Entry 9KFE (X-ray diffraction, 2.81 A resolution); this record covers chain A.

[Chain A]
Molecule: Mitofusin FZO1, Fzo1
Source organism: Saccharomyces cerevisiae
Notes: EC 3.6.5.-
Reference sequence: P38297 (FZO1_YEAST); the construct has insertions or renumbered stretches relative to UniProt, so the offset changes along the chain: 83-138 = UniProt 83-138; 155-489 = UniProt 155-489; 802-805 = UniProt 490-493; 815-855 = UniProt 815-855
Chain sequence (480 residues; row label = number of the first residue in the row; note: 320 numbers in that range are skipped by the numbering (no residue carries them; nothing is unmodelled there)):
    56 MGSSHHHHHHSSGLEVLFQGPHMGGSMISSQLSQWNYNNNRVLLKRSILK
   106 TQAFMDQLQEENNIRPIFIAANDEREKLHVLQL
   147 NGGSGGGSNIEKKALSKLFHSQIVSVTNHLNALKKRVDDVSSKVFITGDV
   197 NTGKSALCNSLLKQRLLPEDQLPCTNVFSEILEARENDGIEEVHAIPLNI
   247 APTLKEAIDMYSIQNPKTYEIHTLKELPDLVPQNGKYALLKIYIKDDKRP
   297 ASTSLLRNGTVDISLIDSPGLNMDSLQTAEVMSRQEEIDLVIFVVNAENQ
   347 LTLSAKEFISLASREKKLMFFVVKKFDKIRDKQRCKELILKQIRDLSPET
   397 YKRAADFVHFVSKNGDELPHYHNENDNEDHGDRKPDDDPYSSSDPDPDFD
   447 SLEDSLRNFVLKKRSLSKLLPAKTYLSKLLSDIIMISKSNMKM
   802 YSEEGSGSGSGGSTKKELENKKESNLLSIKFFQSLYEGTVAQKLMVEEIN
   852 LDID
Disordered / not traced: 56-83, 125-130, 147-158, 293-294, 415-433, 802-825, 855
Construct notes: initiating methionine (56); expression tag (57-82); linker (806-814)
UniProt features mapped onto this chain:
  - binding site (GTP): Asn197 to Ala202, Lys370 to Asp373, Ser408
  - cross-link (Glycyl lysine isopeptide (Lys-Gly)): Lys398 (interchain with G-Cter in ubiquitin), Lys464 (interchain with G-Cter in ubiquitin)
Bound ions: K+: Asn197, Asp216, Leu218 (together with GTP); Mg2+: Ser201, Thr221 (together with GTP)
Residues lining bound ligands: GTP (guanosine-5'-triphosphate): Asp195, Val196, Asn197, Thr198, Gly199, Lys200, Ser201, Ala202, Pro214, Glu215, Asp216, Gln217, Leu218, Pro219, Cys220, Thr221, Gly316, Lys370, Lys371, Asp373, Lys374, Val407, Ser408, Lys409, Asn410, Asp412, Glu413

[Overview]
Bound to chain A: GTP. Asn197, Asp216 and Leu218 form the K+ site. Ser201 and Thr221 form the Mg2+ site.
Curated annotation (UniProt) lists 11 GTP-binding residues.
Chain A is Mitofusin FZO1, Fzo1 (Saccharomyces cerevisiae); the structure, Truncated Fzo1 with modified LB,
GTP-bound, was determined by X-ray diffraction (same publication as 9KFD and 9KFF).
